Entry 1MCI (X-ray diffraction, 2.70 A resolution); this record covers chains A and B of the 3 polymer chains in the assembly.

== Chain A (and B) ==
Name: Immunoglobulin lambda dimer mcg (light chain)
Source organism: Homo sapiens
Notes: chain B of this document is another copy of the same molecule, construct and numbering; everything in this record applies to it too
Sequence (216 residues; numbered 1 to 216; the number before each row is that of its first residue):
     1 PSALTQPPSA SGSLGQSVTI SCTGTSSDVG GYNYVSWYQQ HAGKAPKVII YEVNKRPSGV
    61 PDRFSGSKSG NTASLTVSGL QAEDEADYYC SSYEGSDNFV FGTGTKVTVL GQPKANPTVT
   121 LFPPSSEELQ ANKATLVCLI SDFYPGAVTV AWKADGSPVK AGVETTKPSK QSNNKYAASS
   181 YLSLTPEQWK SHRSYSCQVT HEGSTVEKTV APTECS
Cystine bridges: Cys22-Cys90, Cys138-Cys197
Sequence notes: conflict Ile20 (Phe39 in S14675), Thr23 (Ser42 in S14675), Val29 (Ile48 in S14675), 19 further conflict positions vs the reference (S14675) not listed

== Interface between chain A and chain B ==
Inter-chain disulfides: Cys215(A)-Cys215(B)
Pairs across the interface (64):
  Tyr38(A) - Phe101(B)  hydrophobic
  Gln40(A) - Gln40(B)  hydrogen bond
  Gln40(A) - Tyr89(B)  hydrogen bond
  Gly43(A) - Tyr89(B)  hydrogen bond (backbone-side chain)
  Lys44(A) - Tyr89(B)
  Lys44(A) - Thr103(B)
  Ala45(A) - Tyr89(B)  hydrophobic
  Ala45(A) - Gly102(B)
  Pro46(A) - Tyr89(B)
  Pro46(A) - Phe101(B)
  Val48(A) - Phe99(B)  hydrophobic
  Val48(A) - Phe101(B)  hydrophobic
  Tyr51(A) - Ser96(B)
  Tyr51(A) - Asp97(B)  hydrogen bond
  Tyr51(A) - Phe99(B)  hydrophobic
  Pro57(A) - Asp97(B)
  Tyr89(A) - Gln40(B)  hydrogen bond
  Tyr89(A) - Lys44(B)
  Tyr89(A) - Pro46(B)
  Ser96(A) - Ser58(B)
  Asp97(A) - Tyr51(B)  hydrogen bond
  Phe101(A) - Tyr38(B)  hydrophobic
  Phe101(A) - Pro46(B)
  Thr120(A) - Glu128(B)
  Thr120(A) - Lys133(B)
  Leu121(A) - Glu128(B)
  Phe122(A) - Phe122(B)  hydrophobic
  Phe122(A) - Glu128(B)
  Phe122(A) - Thr135(B)
  Phe122(A) - Val137(B)  hydrophobic
  Pro123(A) - Phe122(B)
  Pro123(A) - Ser125(B)
  Ser125(A) - Leu121(B)
  Ser125(A) - Pro123(B)
  Glu128(A) - Thr120(B)
  Glu128(A) - Phe122(B)
  Thr135(A) - Phe122(B)
  Thr135(A) - Leu139(B)
  Val137(A) - Phe122(B)  hydrophobic
  Val137(A) - Val137(B)  hydrophobic
  Val137(A) - Leu139(B)  hydrophobic
  Leu139(A) - Val137(B)  hydrophobic
  Leu139(A) - Tyr181(B)  hydrophobic
  Ser141(A) - Tyr181(B)  hydrogen bond
  Asp142(A) - Tyr181(B)  hydrogen bond
  Glu164(A) - Gln171(B)  hydrogen bond
  Glu164(A) - Ser172(B)
  Thr166(A) - Thr166(B)
  Thr166(A) - Ser169(B)
  Lys167(A) - Ser169(B)  hydrogen bond (backbone-side chain)
  Lys167(A) - Lys170(B)
  Ser169(A) - Thr166(B)
  Ser169(A) - Lys167(B)  hydrogen bond (side chain-backbone)
  Lys170(A) - Lys167(B)
  Gln171(A) - Glu164(B)
  Gln171(A) - Tyr181(B)  hydrogen bond
  Ser172(A) - Glu164(B)  hydrogen bond (backbone-side chain)
  Ala177(A) - Thr166(B)  hydrogen bond (backbone-side chain)
  Ser179(A) - Ser179(B)  hydrogen bond
  Tyr181(A) - Ser141(B)  hydrogen bond
  Tyr181(A) - Gln171(B)  hydrogen bond
  Cys215(A) - Ser126(B)
  Cys215(A) - Cys215(B)  disulfide
  Cys215(A) - Ser216(B)  hydrogen bond
Also at the interface, not in a pair above, chain A (40 interface residues in all): Ala42, Asn98, Pro124, Lys133, Leu136
Also at the interface, not in a pair above, chain B (41 interface residues in all): Val48, Gly104, Pro124, Asn173, Ala177

== Summary ==
The interface between chain A and chain B involves 40 residues on one side and 41 on the other, with 1
disulfide bond and 18 hydrogen bonds. Among the polar pairs are Gln40(A)-Gln40(B), Gln40(A)-Tyr89(B) and
Gly43(A)-Tyr89(B).
Both chains are Immunoglobulin lambda dimer mcg (light chain) (Homo sapiens). Entry 1MCI (Principles and
pitfalls in designing site directed peptide ligands) was determined by X-ray diffraction (same publication as
1MCB, 1MCC, 1MCD, 1MCE, 1MCF, 1MCH and 4 further entries).
